Entry 6QHD (X-ray diffraction, 2.85 A resolution); this record covers chains A and D of the 4 polymer chains in the assembly.

== Chain A ==
Protein: Signal transducer and activator of transcription 3
Source organism: Homo sapiens
Reference sequence: P40763 (STAT3_HUMAN), isoform P40763-3; residues 127-722 here = UniProt positions 127-722
Chain sequence (596 residues; each row starts with the number of its first residue):
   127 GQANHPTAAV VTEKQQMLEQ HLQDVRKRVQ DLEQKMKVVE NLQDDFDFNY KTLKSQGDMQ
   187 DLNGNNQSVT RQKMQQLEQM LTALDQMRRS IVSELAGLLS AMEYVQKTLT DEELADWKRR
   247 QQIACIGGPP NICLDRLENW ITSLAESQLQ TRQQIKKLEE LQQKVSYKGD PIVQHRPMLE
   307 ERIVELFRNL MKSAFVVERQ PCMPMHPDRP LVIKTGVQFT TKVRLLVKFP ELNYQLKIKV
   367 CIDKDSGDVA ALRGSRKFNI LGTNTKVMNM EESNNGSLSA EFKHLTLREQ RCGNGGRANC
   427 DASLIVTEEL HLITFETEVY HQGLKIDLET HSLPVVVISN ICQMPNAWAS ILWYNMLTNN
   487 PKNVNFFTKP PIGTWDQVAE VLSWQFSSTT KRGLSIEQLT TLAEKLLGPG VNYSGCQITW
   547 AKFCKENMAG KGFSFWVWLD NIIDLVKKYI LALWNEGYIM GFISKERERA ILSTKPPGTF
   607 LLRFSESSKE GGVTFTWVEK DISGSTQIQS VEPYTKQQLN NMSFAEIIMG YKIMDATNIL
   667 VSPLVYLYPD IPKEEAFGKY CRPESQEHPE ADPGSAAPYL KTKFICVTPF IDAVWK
Disordered / not traced: 127-135, 185-193, 419-427, 536-538, 626-632, 658-665, 689-702, 716-722
Differences from the reference sequence: conflict Ser631 (Lys in P40763)
Modified / non-standard residues: Lys685 (N(6)-acetyllysine; ALY); Tyr705 (O-phosphotyrosine; PTR)
Swiss-Prot annotation at these positions:
  - motif: Asp150 to Met162 (Essential for nuclear import)
  - modified residue: Lys601 (Allysine), Lys615 (Allysine), Tyr640 (Phosphotyrosine), Lys685 (Allysine), Tyr705 (Phosphotyrosine), Lys707 (N6-acetyllysine), Thr714 (Phosphothreonine)
  - natural variant: Arg152 (R152W: In ADMIO1), Met162 (M162R: In ADMIO1; uncertain significance), Glu166 (E166D: In ADMIO1; uncertain significance; E166K: In ADMIO1; uncertain significance), Phe174 (F174S: In ADMIO1; uncertain significance), Val218 (V218A: In ADMIO1; uncertain significance), Leu260 (L260P: In ADMIO1; uncertain significance), Arg278 (R278C: In ADMIO1; R278H: In ADMIO1), Arg302 (R302Q: In ADMIO1; uncertain significance), Arg325 (R325W: In ADMIO1; uncertain significance), Pro330 (P330S: In ADMIO1), Met331 (M331R: In ADMIO1; uncertain significance), Gln344 (Q344H: In ADMIO1), 39 further natural variant entries in UniProt
  - mutagenesis: Glu434 to Glu435 (Inhibits leptin-mediated transactivation of CCND1 promoter. No effect on interaction with INPP5F), Lys685 (K685R: Decreased acetylation by EP300/p300, leading to impaired homodimerization and activation), Tyr705 (Y705F: Inhibits leptin-mediated transactivation of CCND1 promoter. Abolished phosphorylation by isoform M2 of PKM (PKM2))
From the paper describing this entry:
  - post-translational modification sites: Lys685

== Chain D ==
Molecule: 18-nt DNA strand
Sequence (18 nucleotides; numbered 1001 to 1018; the number before each row is that of its first residue):
  1001 TGCATTTCCC GTAAATCT

== How chain A and chain D interact ==
Contacting residue pairs (12; chain A residue first):
  Arg382(A) with DT1006(D), salt bridge to the phosphate
  Glu415(A) with DT1006(D), phosphate contact
  Arg417(A) with DT1006(D), sugar contact
  Ile431(A) with DT1005(D), phosphate contact
  Val432(A) with DT1005(D), hydrogen bond to the phosphate
  Ser465(A) with DT1006(D), hydrogen bond to the phosphate; DT1007(D), base contact
  Asn466(A) with DT1006(D), base contact; DT1007(D), hydrogen bond to the base; DC1008(D), base contact
  Gln469(A) with DT1005(D), sugar contact; DT1006(D), hydrogen bond to the phosphate
Also at the interface, not in a pair above, chain A (9 interface residues in all): Ile464

== Overview ==
9 residues of chain A and 4 residues of chain D are in contact, with 4 hydrogen bonds and 1 salt bridge. Polar
contacts include Asn466(A)-DT1007(D), Val432(A)-DT1005(D) and Ser465(A)-DT1006(D). Curated annotation
(UniProt) lists 4 mutagenesis sites on chain A. From the paper: a modification site at Lys685(A).
Chain A is Signal transducer and activator of transcription 3 (Homo sapiens) and chain D is an 18-nt DNA
strand; the structure, Lysine acetylated and tyrosine phosphorylated STAT3 in a complex with DNA, was
determined by X-ray diffraction.
